8H4L - chains A and B of the 5 polymer chains in the assembly; structure by electron microscopy, 3.07 A resolution.

[Chain A]
Protein: engineered mini Galpha-Q subunit
From: Homo sapiens
Sequence (362 residues; row label = number of the first residue in the row; note: 26 numbers in that range are skipped by the numbering (no residue carries them; nothing is unmodelled there)):
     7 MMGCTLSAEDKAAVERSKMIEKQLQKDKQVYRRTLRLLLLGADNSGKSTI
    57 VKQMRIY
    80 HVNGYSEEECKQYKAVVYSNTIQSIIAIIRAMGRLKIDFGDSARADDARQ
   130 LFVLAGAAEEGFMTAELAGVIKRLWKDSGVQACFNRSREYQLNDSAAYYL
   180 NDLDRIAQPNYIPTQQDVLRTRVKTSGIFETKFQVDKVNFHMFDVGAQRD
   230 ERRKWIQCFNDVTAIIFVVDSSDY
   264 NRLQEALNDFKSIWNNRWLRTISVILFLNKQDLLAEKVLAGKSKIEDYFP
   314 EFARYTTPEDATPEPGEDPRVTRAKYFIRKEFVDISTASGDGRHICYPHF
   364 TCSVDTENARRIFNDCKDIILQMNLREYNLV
Disordered / not traced: 7-12, 80-201

[Chain B]
Protein: Guanine nucleotide-binding protein G(I)/G(S)/G(T) subunit beta-1
From: Homo sapiens
UniProt: P62873 (GBB1_HUMAN); residues 2-340 here = UniProt positions 2-340
Sequence (345 residues; numbered -4 to 340; the number before each row is that of its first residue; numbers below 1 keep their minus sign (Met-4 is residue -4)):
    -4 MGSLLQSELDQLRQEAEQLKNQIRDARKACADATLSQITNNIDPVGRIQM
    46 RTRRTLRGHLAKIYAMHWGTDSRLLVSASQDGKLIIWDSYTTNKVHAIPL
    96 RSSWVMTCAYAPSGNYVACGGLDNICSIYNLKTREGNVRVSRELAGHTGY
   146 LSCCRFLDDNQIVTSSGDTTCALWDIETGQQTTTFTGHTGDVMSLSLAPD
   196 TRLFVSGACDASAKLWDVREGMCRQTFTGHESDINAICFFPNGNAFATGS
   246 DDATCRLFDLRADQELMTYSHDNIICGITSVSFSKSGRLLLAGYDDFNCN
   296 VWDALKADRAGVLAGHDNRVSCLGVTDDGMAVATGSWDSFLKIWN
Disordered / not traced: -4 to 2
Construct notes: expression tag (-4 to 1)
Curated features (UniProtKB/Swiss-Prot):
  - modified residue: Ser2 (N-acetylserine), His266 (Phosphohistidine)
  - natural variant: Leu30 (L30F: In MRD42; uncertain significance), Arg52 (R52G: In MRD42), Gly64 (G64V: In MRD42), Asp76 (D76E: In MRD42; D76G: In MRD42), Gly77 (G77S: In MRD42), Lys78 (K78R: In MRD42), Ile80 (I80N: In MRD42; I80T: In MRD42), His91 (H91R: In MRD42; uncertain significance), Ala92 (A92T: In MRD42), Pro94 (P94S: In MRD42), Leu95 (L95P: In MRD42), Arg96 (R96L: In MRD42), 5 further natural variant entries in UniProt

[Interface between chain A and chain B]
Contacting residue pairs - 40 pairs, chain A then chain B:
  Arg22(A) - Val90(B)  hydrogen bond (side chain-backbone)
  Arg22(A) - His91(B)  hydrogen bond
  Ser23(A) - Lys89(B)
  Ile26(A) - Lys89(B)
  Ile26(A) - Val90(B)
  Ile26(A) - Ala92(B)  hydrophobic
  Glu27(A) - Lys89(B)  salt bridge
  Leu30(A) - Lys78(B)
  Asp33(A) - Lys78(B)  salt bridge
  Lys34(A) - Leu55(B)
  Tyr37(A) - Asp76(B)
  Thr204(A) - Asn119(B)
  Thr204(A) - His142(B)
  Thr204(A) - Thr143(B)
  Gly206(A) - Leu117(B)
  Gly206(A) - Asn119(B)
  Phe222(A) - Trp99(B)  hydrophobic
  Ala226(A) - Asn119(B)
  Ala226(A) - Thr143(B)
  Gln227(A) - Leu117(B)
  Gln227(A) - Tyr145(B)
  Arg228(A) - Gly162(B)
  Arg228(A) - Asp186(B)  salt bridge
  Arg232(A) - Cys204(B)
  Arg232(A) - Asp228(B)  salt bridge
  Lys233(A) - Tyr145(B)
  Lys233(A) - Asp228(B)  salt bridge
  Lys233(A) - Asn230(B)
  Trp234(A) - Tyr145(B)
  Gln236(A) - Lys57(B)
  Gln236(A) - Arg314(B)  hydrogen bond
  Cys237(A) - Lys57(B)
  Cys237(A) - Tyr59(B)
  Cys237(A) - Gln75(B)
  Cys237(A) - Trp99(B)
  Cys237(A) - Leu117(B)  hydrophobic
  Phe238(A) - Trp99(B)  hydrophobic
  Asn239(A) - Lys57(B)  hydrogen bond
  Asn239(A) - Trp332(B)
  Trp281(A) - Arg314(B)
Also at the interface, not in a pair above, chain A (27 interface residues in all): Ala19, Arg38, Ser205, Ile207, Arg280
Also at the interface, not in a pair above, chain B (35 interface residues in all): Gly53, Ala56, Ile80, Asn88, Asp118, Gly144, Asp163, Thr164, Thr184, Met188, Asp246, Asp290

[In short]
27 residues of chain A face 35 of chain B across their interface; the contacts include 4 hydrogen bonds and 5
salt bridges. Polar contacts include Glu27(A)-Lys89(B), Asp33(A)-Lys78(B) and Arg228(A)-Asp186(B).
Chain A is engineered mini Galpha-Q subunit and chain B is Guanine nucleotide-binding protein G(I)/G(S)/G(T)
subunit beta-1, both from Homo sapiens; the structure, DHA-bound FFAR4 in complex with Gq, was determined by
electron microscopy, deposited together with 8H4I, 8H4K and 8IYS.
